Entry 6M7B (X-ray diffraction, 1.77 A resolution); this record covers chains A and C of the 4 polymer chains in the assembly.

Chain A:
Molecule: Mitotic spindle assembly checkpoint protein MAD2B
Organism: Homo sapiens
UniProt: Q9UI95 (MD2L2_HUMAN); residue numbers follow UniProt; this construct covers 1-211
Sequence (211 residues; numbered 1 to 211; the number before each row is that of its first residue):
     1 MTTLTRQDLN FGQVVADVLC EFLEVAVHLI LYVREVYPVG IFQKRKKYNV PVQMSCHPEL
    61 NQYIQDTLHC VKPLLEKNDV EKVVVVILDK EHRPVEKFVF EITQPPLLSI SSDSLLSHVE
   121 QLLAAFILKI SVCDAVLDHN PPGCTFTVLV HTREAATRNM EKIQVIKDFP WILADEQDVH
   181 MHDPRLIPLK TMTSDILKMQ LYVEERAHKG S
Unresolved in the structure: 1-8, 210-211
Construct notes: engineered mutation A124 (Arg in Q9UI95)
Swiss-Prot annotation at these positions:
  - natural variant: V85 (V85E: In FANCV)
  - mutagenesis: Y63 (Y63A: Alters interaction with REV3L. Loss of interaction with REV3L; when associated with A-171), W171 (W171A: Alters interaction with REV3L and REV1. Loss of interaction with REV3L; when associated with A-63. No effect on interaction with REV1; when associated with A-124), L186 (L186A: Significantly prevents interaction with REV1; no effect on interaction with REV3L), Q200 (Q200A: Significantly prevents interaction with REV1; no effect on interaction with REV3L), Y202 (Y202A: Significantly prevents interaction with REV1; no effect on interaction with REV3L)

Chain C:
Molecule: Shieldin complex subunit 3
Organism: Homo sapiens
UniProt: Q6ZNX1 (SHLD3_HUMAN); numbering as in UniProt (aligned over 37-73)
Sequence (37 residues; each row starts with the number of its first residue):
    37 RFIPWFPYDG SKLPLRPKRS PPVISEEAAE DVKQYLT
Unresolved in the structure: 37
Swiss-Prot annotation at these positions:
  - mutagenesis: P53 to P58 (Fails to interact with MAD2L2)

Interface between chain A and chain C:
Residue-residue contacts (6; chain A residue first):
  F11(A) with Y71(C), hydrophobic
  V14(A) with L72(C), hydrophobic
  I110(A) with Y71(C)
  S111(A) with Y71(C)
  S112(A) with Q70(C), hydrogen bond
  L116(A) with L72(C)
Also at the interface, not in a pair above, chain A (8 interface residues in all): L9, L115
Also at the interface, not in a pair above, chain C (5 interface residues in all): D67, V68

Overview:
The interface between chain A and chain C involves 8 residues on one side and 5 on the other; the contacts
include 1 hydrogen bond. The hydrogen-bonded pair is S112(A)-Q70(C). From UniProt: 5 mutagenesis sites on
chain A; 6 mutagenesis sites on chain C.
Here chain A is Mitotic spindle assembly checkpoint protein MAD2B and chain C is Shieldin complex subunit 3,
both from Homo sapiens. Entry 6M7B (Structure of REV7-R124A complexed with SHLD3(37-73)) was determined by
X-ray diffraction.
